Entry 6O7K (electron microscopy, 4.20 A resolution (low resolution: residue-level contacts below are approximate; hydrogen-bond / salt-bridge calls are withheld)); this record covers chains g and l of the 25 polymer chains in the assembly.

[Chain g]
Molecule: 16S ribosomal RNA
Source organism: Escherichia coli
Sequence (1539 nucleotides; each row starts with the number of its first residue):
     2 AAUUGAAGAG UUUGAUCAUG GCUCAGAUUG AACGCUGGCG GCAGGCCUAA CACAUGCAAG
    62 UCGAACGGUA ACAGGAAGAA GCUUGCUUCU UUGCUGACGA GUGGCGGACG GGUGAGUAAU
   122 GUCUGGGAAA CUGCCUGAUG GAGGGGGAUA ACUACUGGAA ACGGUAGCUA AUACCGCAUA
   182 ACGUCGCAAG ACCAAAGAGG GGGACCUUCG GGCCUCUUGC CAUCGGAUGU GCCCAGAUGG
   242 GAUUAGCUAG UAGGUGGGGU AACGGCUCAC CUAGGCGACG AUCCCUAGCU GGUCUGAGAG
   302 GAUGACCAGC CACACUGGAA CUGAGACACG GUCCAGACUC CUACGGGAGG CAGCAGUGGG
   362 GAAUAUUGCA CAAUGGGCGC AAGCCUGAUG CAGCCAUGCC GCGUGUAUGA AGAAGGCCUU
   422 CGGGUUGUAA AGUACUUUCA GCGGGGAGGA AGGGAGUAAA GUUAAUACCU UUGCUCAUUG
   482 ACGUUACCCG CAGAAGAAGC ACCGGCUAAC UCCGUGCCAG CAGCCGCGGU AAUACGGAGG
   542 GUGCAAGCGU UAAUCGGAAU UACUGGGCGU AAAGCGCACG CAGGCGGUUU GUUAAGUCAG
   602 AUGUGAAAUC CCCGGGCUCA ACCUGGGAAC UGCAUCUGAU ACUGGCAAGC UUGAGUCUCG
   662 UAGAGGGGGG UAGAAUUCCA GGUGUAGCGG UGAAAUGCGU AGAGAUCUGG AGGAAUACCG
   722 GUGGCGAAGG CGGCCCCCUG GACGAAGACU GACGCUCAGG UGCGAAAGCG UGGGGAGCAA
   782 ACAGGAUUAG AUACCCUGGU AGUCCACGCC GUAAACGAUG UCGACUUGGA GGUUGUGCCC
   842 UUGAGGCGUG GCUUCCGGAG CUAACGCGUU AAGUCGACCG CCUGGGGAGU ACGGCCGCAA
   902 GGUUAAAACU CAAAUGAAUU GACGGGGGCC CGCACAAGCG GUGGAGCAUG UGGUUUAAUU
   962 CGAUGCAACG CGAAGAACCU UACCUGGUCU UGACAUCCAC GGAAGUUUUC AGAGAUGAGA
  1022 AUGUGCCUUC GGGAACCGUG AGACAGGUGC UGCAUGGCUG UCGUCAGCUC GUGUUGUGAA
  1082 AUGUUGGGUU AAGUCCCGCA ACGAGCGCAA CCCUUAUCCU UUGUUGCCAG CGGUCCGGCC
  1142 GGGAACUCAA AGGAGACUGC CAGUGAUAAA CUGGAGGAAG GUGGGGAUGA CGUCAAGUCA
  1202 UCAUGGCCCU UACGACCAGG GCUACACACG UGCUACAAUG GCGCAUACAA AGAGAAGCGA
  1262 CCUCGCGAGA GCAAGCGGAC CUCAUAAAGU GCGUCGUAGU CCGGAUUGGA GUCUGCAACU
  1322 CGACUCCAUG AAGUCGGAAU CGCUAGUAAU CGUGGAUCAG AAUGCCACGG UGAAUACGUU
  1382 CCCGGGCCUU GUACACACCG CCCGUCACAC CAUGGGAGUG GGUUGCAAAA GAAGUAGGUA
  1442 GCUUAACCUU CGGGAGGGCG CUUACCACUU UGUGAUUCAU GACUGGGGUG AAGUCGUAAC
  1502 AAGGUAACCG UAGGGGAACC UGCGGUUGGA UCACCUCCU

[Chain l]
Name: 30S ribosomal protein S4
Source organism: Escherichia coli
UniProtKB: L3PZ69 (L3PZ69_ECOLX); residues 1-205 here correspond to UniProt positions 2-206 (UniProt number = residue number + 1)
Chain sequence (205 residues; row label = number of the first residue in the row):
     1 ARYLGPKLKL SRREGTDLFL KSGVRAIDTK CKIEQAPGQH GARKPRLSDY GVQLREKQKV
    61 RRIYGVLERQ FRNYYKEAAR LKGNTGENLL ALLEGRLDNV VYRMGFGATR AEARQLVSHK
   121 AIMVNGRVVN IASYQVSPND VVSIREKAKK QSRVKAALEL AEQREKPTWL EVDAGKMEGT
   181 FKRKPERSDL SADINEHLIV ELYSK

[Interface between chain g and chain l]
Pairs across the interface - 121 pairs, chain g then chain l:
  A3(g) - Lys82(l)
  U5(g) - Lys82(l)
  U5(g) - Gly83(l)
  A8(g) - Gln53(l)
  A8(g) - Glu201(l)
  A8(g) - Leu202(l)
  A8(g) - Ser204(l)
  A8(g) - Lys205(l)
  A28(g) - Arg72(l)
  C401(g) - Asn73(l)
  G402(g) - Gln70(l)
  G402(g) - Asn73(l)
  G402(g) - Ile131(l)
  C403(g) - Gln70(l)
  C403(g) - Ser118(l)
  C403(g) - Ile131(l)
  C403(g) - Ala132(l)
  C403(g) - Ser133(l)
  G404(g) - Ala1(l)
  G404(g) - Arg114(l)
  G404(g) - Ser118(l)
  U405(g) - Ala1(l)
  U405(g) - Arg2(l)
  U405(g) - Leu4(l)
  G406(g) - Arg2(l)
  G406(g) - Gln115(l)
  G406(g) - Arg153(l)
  U407(g) - Arg2(l)
  U407(g) - Thr109(l)
  U407(g) - Ala111(l)
  U407(g) - Glu112(l)
  U407(g) - Gln115(l)
  U407(g) - Arg153(l)
  A408(g) - Lys7(l)
  A408(g) - Leu20(l)
  A408(g) - Thr109(l)
  A408(g) - Ala111(l)
  U409(g) - Lys21(l)
  U409(g) - Ser22(l)
  U409(g) - Gly23(l)
  U409(g) - Val24(l)
  G410(g) - Lys21(l)
  G410(g) - Arg25(l)
  G410(g) - Lys30(l)
  A411(g) - Arg25(l)
  A411(g) - Lys30(l)
  G413(g) - Thr29(l)
  G413(g) - Lys30(l)
  G413(g) - Lys32(l)
  C418(g) - Gln39(l)
  U426(g) - Lys32(l)
  U426(g) - Gly38(l)
  U426(g) - Gln39(l)
  U427(g) - Lys9(l)
  U427(g) - Pro37(l)
  U427(g) - Gly38(l)
  G428(g) - Lys9(l)
  G428(g) - Arg12(l)
  U429(g) - Leu8(l)
  U429(g) - Arg12(l)
  U429(g) - Lys21(l)
  U429(g) - Lys30(l)
  A430(g) - Pro6(l)
  A430(g) - Lys7(l)
  A430(g) - Leu8(l)
  C436(g) - Ser152(l)
  C436(g) - Arg153(l)
  U437(g) - Gln115(l)
  U437(g) - His119(l)
  U437(g) - Gln151(l)
  U437(g) - Arg153(l)
  U438(g) - His119(l)
  U439(g) - Ser118(l)
  U439(g) - His119(l)
  U439(g) - Lys120(l)
  U439(g) - Asn130(l)
  C440(g) - Lys120(l)
  C490(g) - Arg145(l)
  G491(g) - Lys147(l)
  A495(g) - His119(l)
  A499(g) - Ala1(l)
  U508(g) - Tyr50(l)
  A509(g) - Ser48(l)
  A509(g) - Tyr50(l)
  A509(g) - Gly51(l)
  A509(g) - Leu54(l)
  A510(g) - Leu47(l)
  C511(g) - His40(l)
  U512(g) - His40(l)
  U512(g) - Arg43(l)
  G540(g) - Gln39(l)
  G541(g) - Gly38(l)
  G541(g) - Gln39(l)
  G542(g) - Lys9(l)
  G542(g) - Arg13(l)
  U543(g) - Arg13(l)
  U543(g) - Pro37(l)
  U543(g) - Arg55(l)
  G544(g) - Arg55(l)
  G544(g) - Gln58(l)
  G544(g) - Arg62(l)
  C545(g) - Lys57(l)
  C545(g) - Gln58(l)
  C545(g) - Arg61(l)
  C545(g) - Glu68(l)
  C545(g) - Arg69(l)
  A546(g) - Leu67(l)
  A546(g) - Glu68(l)
  A546(g) - Arg69(l)
  A547(g) - Ala1(l)
  A547(g) - Leu67(l)
  C549(g) - Arg69(l)
  C613(g) - Arg80(l)
  C614(g) - Arg80(l)
  C618(g) - Arg127(l)
  U619(g) - Arg127(l)
  U619(g) - Asn130(l)
  U619(g) - Ile131(l)
  C620(g) - Arg127(l)
  C620(g) - Ile131(l)
  C620(g) - Tyr134(l)
Also at the interface, not in a pair above, chain g (53 interface residues in all): U4, G27, C489
Also at the interface, not in a pair above, chain l (71 interface residues in all): Gln35, Leu81, Val128, Val129, Gln135

[Overview]
53 residues of chain g and 71 residues of chain l are in contact.
Here chain g is 16S ribosomal RNA and chain l is 30S ribosomal protein S4, both from Escherichia coli. Entry
6O7K (30S initiation complex) was determined by electron microscopy.
